Entry 8K22 (electron microscopy, 2.92 A resolution); this record covers chains G and P of the 20 polymer chains in the assembly.

== Chain G ==
Name: Csy3
Source organism: Vibrio phage ICP1_2004_A
Reference sequence: F1D5V6 (F1D5V6_9CAUD); residue numbers follow UniProt; this construct covers 1-306
Sequence (306 residues; row label = number of the first residue in the row):
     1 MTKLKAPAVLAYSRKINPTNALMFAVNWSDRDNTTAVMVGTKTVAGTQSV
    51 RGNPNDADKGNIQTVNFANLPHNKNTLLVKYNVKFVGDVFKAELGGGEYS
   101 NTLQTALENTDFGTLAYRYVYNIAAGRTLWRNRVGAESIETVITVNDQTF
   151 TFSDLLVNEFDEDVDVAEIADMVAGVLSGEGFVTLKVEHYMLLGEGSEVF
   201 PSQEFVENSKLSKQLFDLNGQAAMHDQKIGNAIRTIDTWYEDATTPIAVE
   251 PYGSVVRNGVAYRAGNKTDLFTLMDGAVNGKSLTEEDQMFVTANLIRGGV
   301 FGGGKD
Unresolved in the structure: 1, 304-306

== Chain P ==
Molecule: 60-nt RNA strand
Source organism: Vibrio phage ICP1_2004_A
Sequence (60 nucleotides; row label = number of the first residue in the row; numbers below 1 keep their minus sign (C-7 is residue -7)):
    -7 CUUAAAGAGUCAACCCUUUGCUUAUCUUCCCUAUUUAAAUGUUAGCAGCC
    43 GCAUAGGCUG

== How chain G and chain P interact ==
Pairs across the interface (45; chain G residue first):
  Tyr12(G) - U9(P)  hydrogen bond to the sugar
  Ser13(G) - U9(P)  phosphate contact
  Arg14(G) - U9(P)  phosphate contact
  Arg14(G) - U10(P)  salt bridge to the phosphate
  Arg14(G) - U11(P)  salt bridge to the phosphate
  Val44(G) - U17(P)  sugar contact
  Val44(G) - U19(P)  phosphate contact
  Ala45(G) - U17(P)  hydrogen bond to the sugar
  Ala45(G) - C18(P)  phosphate contact
  Ala45(G) - U19(P)  hydrogen bond to the phosphate
  Gly46(G) - U17(P)  hydrogen bond to the sugar
  Gly46(G) - C18(P)  phosphate contact
  Gln63(G) - U17(P)  base contact
  Val65(G) - U17(P)  base contact
  Glu93(G) - C8(P)  sugar contact
  Glu93(G) - U9(P)  sugar contact
  Leu94(G) - C8(P)  base contact
  Trp130(G) - G12(P)  base contact
  Arg131(G) - U15(P)  salt bridge to the phosphate
  Arg131(G) - A16(P)  salt bridge to the phosphate
  Phe200(G) - U15(P)  phosphate contact
  Ser202(G) - C13(P)  phosphate contact
  Ser202(G) - U14(P)  hydrogen bond to the phosphate
  Gln203(G) - C13(P)  hydrogen bond to the sugar
  Gln203(G) - U14(P)  hydrogen bond to the phosphate
  Gln203(G) - U15(P)  phosphate contact
  Glu204(G) - C13(P)  hydrogen bond to the sugar
  Phe205(G) - C13(P)  stacking on the base
  Lys213(G) - U15(P)  salt bridge to the phosphate
  His225(G) - C13(P)  salt bridge to the phosphate
  Gln227(G) - G12(P)  sugar contact
  Gln227(G) - C13(P)  phosphate contact
  Lys228(G) - G12(P)  hydrogen bond to the base
  Lys228(G) - U14(P)  salt bridge to the phosphate
  Asn231(G) - G12(P)  hydrogen bond to the base
  Arg234(G) - U11(P)  sugar contact
  Arg234(G) - G12(P)  salt bridge to the phosphate
  Arg257(G) - G12(P)  hydrogen bond to the sugar
  Arg257(G) - U14(P)  salt bridge to the phosphate
  Arg297(G) - U10(P)  hydrogen bond to the sugar
  Arg297(G) - U11(P)  phosphate contact
  Gly298(G) - U10(P)  sugar contact
  Gly299(G) - U9(P)  sugar contact
  Gly299(G) - U10(P)  hydrogen bond to the sugar
  Val300(G) - U9(P)  base contact
Interface residues without a listed pair, chain G (32 interface residues in all): Ala11, Thr47, Asn61, Ser212

== In short ==
32 residues of chain G face 12 of chain P across their interface, with 13 hydrogen bonds, 9 salt bridges and 1
aromatic stacking contact. Among the polar pairs are Lys228(G)-G12(P), Asn231(G)-G12(P) and Tyr12(G)-U9(P).
Chain G is Csy3 and chain P is a 60-nt RNA strand, both from Vibrio phage ICP1_2004_A; the structure, ICP1
Csy-dsDNA-Cas1-Cas2/3 complex (half form), was determined by electron microscopy.
